6KWK - chains A and C of the 3 polymer chains in the assembly; structure by X-ray diffraction, 2.50 A resolution.

[Chain A]
Name: MHC class I antigen
Organism: Sus scrofa
Reference sequence: A0A0F6N4U7 (A0A0F6N4U7_PIG); residues 1-275 here correspond to UniProt positions 22-296 (UniProt number = residue number + 21)
Sequence (275 residues; numbered 1 to 275; the number before each row is that of its first residue):
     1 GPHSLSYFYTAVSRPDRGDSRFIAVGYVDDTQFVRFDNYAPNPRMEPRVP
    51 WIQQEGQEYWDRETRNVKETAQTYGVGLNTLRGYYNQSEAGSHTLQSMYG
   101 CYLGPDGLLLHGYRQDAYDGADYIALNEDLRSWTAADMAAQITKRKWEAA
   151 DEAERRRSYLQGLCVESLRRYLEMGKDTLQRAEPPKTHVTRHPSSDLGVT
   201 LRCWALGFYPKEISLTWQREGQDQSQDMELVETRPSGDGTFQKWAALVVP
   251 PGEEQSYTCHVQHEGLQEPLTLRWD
Cystine bridges: Cys101-Cys164, Cys203-Cys259
What the authors report for this chain:
  - mutagenesis - R156A (Tm = 43.4 degC): decreased stability with peptide (chain C)
  - mutagenesis - Y99F: abolished binding to NW9

[Chain C]
Name: peptide
Sequence (9 residues; row label = number of the first residue in the row):
     1 MTAHITVPY

[Interface between chain A and chain C]
Contacting residue pairs - 46 pairs, chain A then chain C:
  Leu5(A) - Met1(C)
  Tyr7(A) - Met1(C)  hydrogen bond (side chain-backbone)
  Tyr7(A) - Thr2(C)  hydrogen bond (side chain-backbone)
  Tyr9(A) - Thr2(C)
  Met45(A) - Thr2(C)
  Tyr59(A) - Met1(C)  hydrophobic
  Arg62(A) - Thr2(C)  hydrogen bond (side chain-backbone)
  Arg62(A) - His4(C)
  Glu63(A) - Met1(C)
  Glu63(A) - Thr2(C)  hydrogen bond
  Asn66(A) - Thr2(C)  hydrogen bond
  Asn66(A) - Ala3(C)  hydrogen bond (side chain-backbone)
  Asn66(A) - His4(C)  hydrogen bond
  Val67(A) - Thr2(C)
  Thr70(A) - Ile5(C)
  Thr73(A) - Ile5(C)
  Tyr74(A) - Ile5(C)  hydrophobic
  Tyr74(A) - Tyr9(C)  hydrogen bond
  Gly77(A) - Tyr9(C)
  Thr80(A) - Tyr9(C)
  Leu81(A) - Tyr9(C)  hydrophobic
  Tyr84(A) - Tyr9(C)  hydrogen bond (side chain-backbone)
  Leu95(A) - Tyr9(C)  hydrophobic
  Ser97(A) - Tyr9(C)  hydrogen bond
  Tyr99(A) - Thr2(C)
  Tyr99(A) - Ala3(C)  hydrogen bond (side chain-backbone)
  Arg114(A) - Tyr9(C)
  Asp116(A) - Tyr9(C)  hydrogen bond
  Thr143(A) - Tyr9(C)  hydrogen bond (side chain-backbone)
  Lys146(A) - Tyr9(C)  hydrogen bond (side chain-backbone)
  Trp147(A) - Val7(C)
  Trp147(A) - Pro8(C)  hydrogen bond (side chain-backbone)
  Ala150(A) - Val7(C)  hydrophobic
  Glu152(A) - Thr6(C)  hydrogen bond
  Glu152(A) - Val7(C)
  Arg155(A) - Thr6(C)
  Arg156(A) - Ala3(C)
  Arg156(A) - His4(C)
  Arg156(A) - Thr6(C)  hydrogen bond
  Tyr159(A) - Met1(C)  hydrogen bond (side chain-backbone)
  Tyr159(A) - Thr2(C)
  Tyr159(A) - Ala3(C)  hydrophobic
  Leu163(A) - Met1(C)  hydrophobic
  Ser167(A) - Met1(C)  hydrogen bond (side chain-backbone)
  Arg170(A) - Met1(C)
  Tyr171(A) - Met1(C)  hydrogen bond (side chain-backbone)
Also at the interface, not in a pair above, chain A (35 interface residues in all): Glu69, Tyr123
The authors on this interface:
  - pairs named by the authors: Arg156(A)-His4(C) (hydrogen bond)

[Summary]
Chain A and chain C form an interface of 35 and 9 residues respectively; the contacts include 20 hydrogen
bonds. Among the polar pairs are Tyr7(A)-Met1(C), Tyr7(A)-Thr2(C) and Arg62(A)-Thr2(C). The paper describes a
hydrogen bond between Arg156(A) and His4(C). From the paper: R156A of chain A reduces stability with peptide
(chain C); Y99F of chain A abolishes binding to NW9.
Here chain A is MHC class I antigen (Sus scrofa) and chain C is peptide. Entry 6KWK (Crystal structure of
pSLA-1*0401 complex with FMDV-derived epitope MTAHITVPY) was determined by X-ray diffraction (same publication
as 6KWL, 6KWN and 6KWO).
